PDB entry 5J1N | X-ray diffraction, 1.09 A resolution | chain A

Chain A:
Molecule: RNA-directed RNA polymerase L
Source organism: Lassa mammarenavirus
Notes: EC 2.7.7.48
Reference sequence: Q6GWS6 (Q6GWS6_9VIRU); residue numbers follow UniProt; this construct covers 1-174
Amino-acid sequence (175 residues; row label = number of the first residue in the row; numbering starts at 0):
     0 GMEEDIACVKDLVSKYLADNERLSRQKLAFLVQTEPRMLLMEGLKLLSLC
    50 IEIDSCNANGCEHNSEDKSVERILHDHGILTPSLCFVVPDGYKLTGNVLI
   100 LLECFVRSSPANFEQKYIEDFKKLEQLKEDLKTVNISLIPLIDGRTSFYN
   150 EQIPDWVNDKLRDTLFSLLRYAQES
Not modelled in the structure: 171-174
Sequence notes: expression tag (0)
Ion coordination: manganese (III) ion: Asp89, Glu102
Swiss-Prot annotation at these positions:
  - active site: Lys115
  - binding site (Mn(2+)): Glu51, Asp89, Glu102
  - mutagenesis: Glu51 (E51A: Loss of endonuclease stability; E51H: No improvement of endonuclease activity in vitro), Asp66 (D66A: No effect on endonuclease stability), Asp89 (D89A: Complete loss of endonuclease stability. Complete loss of Mn(2+) binding), Glu102 (E102A: Loss of endonuclease stability), Lys115 (K115A: No effect on endonuclease stability)
From the paper describing this entry:
  - manganese (III) ion coordination: Asp89, Glu102
  - conformationally variable residues (domain motion): Asp4 to Cys49, Glu51, Asn149 to Leu167
  - contacts within the chain: Lys115-Asp119 (hydrogen bond), Asp119-Lys122 (hydrogen bond)
  - catalytic residues: Lys115 (proposed by the authors, not directly observed)
  - mutagenesis - E51A, E102A: decreased stability in response to metal ions and DPBA
  - mutagenesis - D89A: abolished stability in response to metal ions and DPBA
  - mutagenesis - E51H, K115R, K122R: unchanged catalytic activity
  - mutagenesis - E51A, E102A: decreased stability in response to manganese (III) ion
  - mutagenesis - D89A: abolished stability in response to manganese (III) ion
  - mutagenesis - D66A, K115A: unchanged stability in response to manganese (III) ion
  - mutagenesis - D66A: unchanged binding to manganese (III) ion
  - mutagenesis - D89A: abolished binding to manganese (III) ion
  - mutagenesis - D66A, D66E, D66N: increased catalytic activity
  - mutagenesis - E51D, D89E: decreased catalytic activity
  - mutagenesis - E102A: abolished catalytic activity

Summary:
The manganese (III) ion site is built by Asp89 and Glu102. Curated annotation (UniProt) lists active-site
residue Lys115, 3 Mn2+-binding residues and 5 mutagenesis sites. The paper reports the catalytic residue
Lys115; D66A, D66E and D66N increase catalytic activity; 12 substitutions were tested in all.
Chain A is RNA-directed RNA polymerase L (Lassa mammarenavirus); the structure, Lassa virus L protein
cap-snatching endonuclease. Bound to one manganese ion, was determined by X-ray diffraction together with
5IZE, 5IZH and 5J1P from the same study.
